PDB entry 6MNE | X-ray diffraction, 1.86 A resolution | chains A and B

# Chain A (and B)
Name: Estradiol 17-beta-dehydrogenase 1
From: Homo sapiens
Notes: EC 1.1.1.62; chain B of this document is another copy of the same molecule, construct and numbering; everything in this record applies to it too
UniProt: P14061 (DHB1_HUMAN); residues 0-327 here correspond to UniProt positions 1-328 (UniProt number = residue number + 1)
Sequence (328 residues; row label = number of the first residue in the row; numbering starts at 0):
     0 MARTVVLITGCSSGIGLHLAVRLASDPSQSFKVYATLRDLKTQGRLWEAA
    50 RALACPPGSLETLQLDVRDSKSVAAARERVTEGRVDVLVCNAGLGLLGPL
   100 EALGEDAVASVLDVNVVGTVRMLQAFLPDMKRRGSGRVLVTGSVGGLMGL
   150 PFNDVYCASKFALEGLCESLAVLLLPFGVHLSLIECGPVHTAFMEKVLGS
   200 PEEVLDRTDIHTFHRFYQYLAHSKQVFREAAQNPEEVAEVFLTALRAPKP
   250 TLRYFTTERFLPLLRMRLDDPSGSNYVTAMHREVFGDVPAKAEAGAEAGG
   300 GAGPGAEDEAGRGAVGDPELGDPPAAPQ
Disordered / not traced: 0, 191-197, 286-327
Residues lining bound ligands:
  - Estrone (J3Z; (9beta,13alpha)-3-hydroxyestra-1,3,5(10)-trien-17-one): Val143, Leu149, Pro187, Tyr218, His221, Ser222, Val225, Phe259, Met279, Glu282, Val283
  - NADP (NAP; NADP nicotinamide-adenine-dinucleotide phosphate): Gly9, Cys10, Ser11, Ser12, Gly13, Ile14, Gly15, Arg37, Thr41, Leu64, Asp65, Val66, Arg67, Ala91, Gly92, Leu93, Val113, Thr190
Curated features (UniProtKB/Swiss-Prot):
  - active site: Tyr155 (Proton acceptor)
  - binding site (NADP(+)): Asp65, Lys159
  - binding site (substrate): Ser142
  - modified residue: Ser134 (Phosphoserine)

# Chain A / chain B interface
Pairs across the interface (100):
  Ser69(A) with Glu104(B), hydrogen bond
  Leu99(A) with Leu122(B), hydrophobic; Gln123(B), hydrogen bond (backbone-side chain)
  Glu100(A) with Gln123(B); Lys130(B), salt bridge
  Leu102(A) with Gln123(B), hydrogen bond (backbone-side chain)
  Glu104(A) with Ser69(B), hydrogen bond; Arg120(B), salt bridge
  Val107(A) with Val116(B), hydrophobic
  Arg120(A) with Glu104(B), salt bridge
  Leu122(A) with Leu99(B), hydrophobic
  Gln123(A) with Leu99(B), hydrogen bond (side chain-backbone); Leu102(B), hydrogen bond (side chain-backbone)
  Lys130(A) with Glu100(B), salt bridge; Asp208(B), salt bridge; Thr211(B), hydrogen bond
  Arg131(A) with Thr207(B), hydrogen bond (side chain-backbone)
  Met147(A) with Glu167(B)
  Gly148(A) with Glu167(B), hydrogen bond (backbone-side chain); Ser168(B)
  Leu149(A) with Ser168(B), hydrogen bond (backbone-side chain)
  Pro150(A) with Ser168(B); Val171(B), hydrophobic
  Phe151(A) with Leu172(B), hydrophobic
  Asp153(A) with Leu165(B); Ser168(B); Leu169(B), hydrogen bond (side chain-backbone)
  Cys156(A) with Ser168(B)
  Ala157(A) with Ala161(B)
  Phe160(A) with Phe160(B); Glu163(B); Gly164(B)
  Ala161(A) with Ala157(B)
  Gly164(A) with Cys156(B); Phe160(B)
  Leu165(A) with Asp153(B)
  Glu167(A) with Met147(B); Gly148(B), hydrogen bond (side chain-backbone); Arg266(B), salt bridge; Tyr275(B)
  Ser168(A) with Gly148(B); Leu149(B), hydrogen bond (side chain-backbone); Pro150(B); Asp153(B); Cys156(B)
  Leu169(A) with Leu99(B), hydrophobic; Asp153(B), hydrogen bond (backbone-side chain)
  Ala170(A) with Val276(B)
  Val171(A) with Pro150(B), hydrophobic; Val276(B), hydrophobic; Met279(B), hydrophobic; His280(B)
  Leu172(A) with Phe151(B), hydrophobic; Arg214(B)
  Leu174(A) with Val276(B); Thr277(B); His280(B)
  Pro175(A) with Arg214(B); His280(B)
  Phe176(A) with Asp208(B); His210(B); Thr211(B)
  Asp208(A) with Lys130(B), salt bridge; Phe176(B)
  His210(A) with Phe176(B)
  Thr211(A) with Lys130(B), hydrogen bond; Phe176(B)
  Arg214(A) with Pro175(B)
  Thr250(A) with Ser271(B); Ser273(B)
  Leu251(A) with Ser271(B), hydrogen bond (backbone-backbone); Val276(B), hydrophobic
  Arg252(A) with Arg266(B); Pro270(B), hydrogen bond (side chain-backbone); Ser271(B), hydrogen bond (backbone-backbone); Gly272(B)
  Phe254(A) with Pro270(B)
  Arg264(A) with Asp268(B), hydrogen bond (side chain-backbone); Pro270(B)
  Arg266(A) with Glu167(B), salt bridge; Arg252(B)
  Leu267(A) with Arg264(B), hydrogen bond (backbone-side chain); Leu267(B), hydrophobic
  Asp268(A) with Arg264(B), hydrogen bond (backbone-side chain)
  Pro270(A) with Arg252(B); Phe254(B)
  Ser271(A) with Thr250(B); Leu251(B), hydrogen bond (backbone-backbone); Arg252(B), hydrogen bond (backbone-backbone)
  Gly272(A) with Leu251(B); Arg252(B)
  Ser273(A) with Thr250(B); Leu251(B), hydrogen bond (side chain-backbone)
  Tyr275(A) with Glu167(B)
  Val276(A) with Ala170(B); Val171(B); Leu251(B), hydrophobic
  Met279(A) with Val171(B)
  His280(A) with Val171(B); Pro175(B)
Other interface residues (no listed pair), chain A (64 interface residues in all): Leu111, Val115, Val116, Val119, Pro127, Asn152, Val154, Glu163, Thr207, Leu263, Thr277, Phe284
Other interface residues (no listed pair), chain B (67 interface residues in all): Arg67, Val107, Leu111, Val115, Val119, Pro127, Arg131, Asn152, Val154, Leu174, Asp205, Arg206, Pro249, Phe284

# In short
64 residues of chain A face 67 of chain B across their interface, with 24 hydrogen bonds and 8 salt bridges.
Polar pairs include Glu100(A)-Lys130(B), Glu104(A)-Arg120(B) and Lys130(A)-Asp208(B). Ligands of chain A: NADP
and Estrone.
Both chains are Estradiol 17-beta-dehydrogenase 1 (Homo sapiens). Entry 6MNE (Crystal structure of human
17BETA-hydroxysteroid dehydrogenase type 1 complexed with estrone and nadp+) was determined by X-ray
diffraction, deposited together with 6MNC.
